8T9D - chains I and X of the 26 polymer chains in the assembly; structure by electron microscopy, 4.66 A resolution (low resolution: residue-level contacts below are approximate; hydrogen-bond / salt-bridge calls are withheld).

Chain I:
Name: Mediator of RNA polymerase II transcription subunit 14
From: Homo sapiens
Reference sequence: O60244 (MED14_HUMAN); residues 1-1454 here = UniProt positions 1-1454
Sequence (1454 residues; row label = number of the first residue in the row):
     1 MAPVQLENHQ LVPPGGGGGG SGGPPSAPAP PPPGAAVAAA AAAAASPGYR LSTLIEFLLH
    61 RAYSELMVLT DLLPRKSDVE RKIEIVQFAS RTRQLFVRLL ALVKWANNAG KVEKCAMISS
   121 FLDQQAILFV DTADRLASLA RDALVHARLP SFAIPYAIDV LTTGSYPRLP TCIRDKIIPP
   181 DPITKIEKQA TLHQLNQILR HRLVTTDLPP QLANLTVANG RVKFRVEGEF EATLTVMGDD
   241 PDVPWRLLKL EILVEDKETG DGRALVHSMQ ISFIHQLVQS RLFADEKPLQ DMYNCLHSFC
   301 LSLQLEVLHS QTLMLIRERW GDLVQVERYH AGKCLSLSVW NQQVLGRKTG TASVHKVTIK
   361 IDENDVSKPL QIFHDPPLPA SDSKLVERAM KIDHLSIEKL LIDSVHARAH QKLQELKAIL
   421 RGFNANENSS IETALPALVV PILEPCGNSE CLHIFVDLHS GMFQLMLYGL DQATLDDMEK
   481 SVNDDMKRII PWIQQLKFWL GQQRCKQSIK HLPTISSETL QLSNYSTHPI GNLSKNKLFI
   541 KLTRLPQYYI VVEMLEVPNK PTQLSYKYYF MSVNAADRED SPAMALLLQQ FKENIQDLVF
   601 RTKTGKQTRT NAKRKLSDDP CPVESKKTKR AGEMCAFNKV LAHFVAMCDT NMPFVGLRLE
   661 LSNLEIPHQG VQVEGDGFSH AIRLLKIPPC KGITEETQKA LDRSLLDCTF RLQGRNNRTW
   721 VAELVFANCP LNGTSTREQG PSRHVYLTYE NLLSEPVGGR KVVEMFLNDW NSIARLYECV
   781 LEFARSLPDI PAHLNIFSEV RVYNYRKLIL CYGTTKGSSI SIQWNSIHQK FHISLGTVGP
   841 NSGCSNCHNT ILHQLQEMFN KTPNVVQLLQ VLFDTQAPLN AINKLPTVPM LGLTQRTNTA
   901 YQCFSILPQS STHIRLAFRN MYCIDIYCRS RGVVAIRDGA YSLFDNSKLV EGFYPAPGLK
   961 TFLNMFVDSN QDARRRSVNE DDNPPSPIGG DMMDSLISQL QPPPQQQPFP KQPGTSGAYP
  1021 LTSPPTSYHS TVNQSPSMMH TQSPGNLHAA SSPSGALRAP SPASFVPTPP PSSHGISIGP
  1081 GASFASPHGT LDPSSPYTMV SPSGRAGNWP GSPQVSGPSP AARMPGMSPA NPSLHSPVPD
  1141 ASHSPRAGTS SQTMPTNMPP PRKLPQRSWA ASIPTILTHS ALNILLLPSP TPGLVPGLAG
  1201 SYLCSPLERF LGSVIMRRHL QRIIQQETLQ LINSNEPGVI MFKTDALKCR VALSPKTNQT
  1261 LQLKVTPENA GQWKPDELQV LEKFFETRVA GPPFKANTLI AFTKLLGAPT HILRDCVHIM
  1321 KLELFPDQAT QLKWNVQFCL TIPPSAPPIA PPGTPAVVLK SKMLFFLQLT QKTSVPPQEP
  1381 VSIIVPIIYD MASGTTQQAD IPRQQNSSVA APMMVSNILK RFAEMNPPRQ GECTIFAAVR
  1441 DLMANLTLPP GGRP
Unresolved in the structure: 1-49, 237-241, 259-264, 349-351, 426-429, 446-449, 575-580, 606-634, 755-760, 794-795, 970-1166, 1177-1179, 1269-1275, 1328-1330, 1374-1380, 1393-1395, 1400-1405, 1426-1428, 1446-1454
UniProt features mapped onto this chain:
  - motif: Leu69 to Leu73 (LXXLL motif 1), Leu1182 to Leu1186 (LXXLL motif 2)
  - modified residue (Phosphoserine): Ser617, Ser986, Ser1112, Ser1119, Ser1128, Ser1136, Ser1144

Chain X:
Name: Mediator of RNA polymerase II transcription subunit 29
From: Homo sapiens
Reference sequence: Q9NX70 (MED29_HUMAN); residues 1-200 here = UniProt positions 1-200
Sequence (200 residues; each row starts with the number of its first residue):
     1 MAASQQQASA ASSAAGVSGP SSAGGPGPQQ QPQPPAQLVG PAQSGLLQQQ QQDFDPVQRY
    61 KMLIPQLKES LQTLMKVAAQ NLIQNTNIDN GQKSSDGPIQ RFDKCLEEFY ALCDQLELCL
   121 RLAHECLSQS CDSAKHSPTL VPTATKPDAV QPDSLPYPQY LAVIKAQISC AKDIHTALLD
   181 CANKVTGKTP APPAGPGGTL
Unresolved in the structure: 1-52, 143-153, 187-200
UniProt features mapped onto this chain:
  - modified residue: Ala2 (N-acetylalanine)

How chain I and chain X interact:
Pairs across the interface (14; chain I residue first):
  Val888(I) - Glu125(X)
  Ala900(I) - Leu122(X)
  Tyr901(I) - Arg59(X)
  Tyr901(I) - Leu122(X)
  Gln902(I) - Leu122(X)
  Ser905(I) - Leu118(X)
  Leu907(I) - Asp114(X)
  Gln909(I) - Asp114(X)
  Arg915(I) - Asp114(X)
  Asn920(I) - Leu118(X)
  Ser942(I) - Glu107(X)
  Leu943(I) - Asp103(X)
  Leu943(I) - Glu107(X)
  Pro1344(I) - Tyr157(X)
Other interface residues (no listed pair), chain I (13 interface residues in all): Met890
Other interface residues (no listed pair), chain X (10 interface residues in all): Ala111, Gln129

Overview:
The interface between chain I and chain X involves 13 residues on one side and 10 on the other.
Chain I is Mediator of RNA polymerase II transcription subunit 14 and chain X is Mediator of RNA polymerase II
transcription subunit 29, both from Homo sapiens; the structure, CryoEM structure of TR-TRAP, was determined
by electron microscopy, deposited together with 8T1L and 8T1I.
